Entry 5XYU (electron microscopy, 3.45 A resolution); this record covers chains A and H of the 20 polymer chains in the assembly.

== Chain A ==
Molecule: 16S RNA
From: Mycobacterium smegmatis (strain ATCC 700084 / mc(2)155)
Sequence (1528 nucleotides; numbered 1 to 1528; the number before each row is that of its first residue):
     1 UUUUUGUUUGGAGAGUUUGAUCCUGGCUCAGGACGAACGCUGGCGGCGUG
    51 CUUAACACAUGCAAGUCGAACGGAAAGGCCCUUUCGGGGGUACUCGAGUG
   101 GCGAACGGGUGAGUAACACGUGGGUGAUCUGCCCUGCACUUUGGGAUAAG
   151 CCUGGGAAACUGGGUCUAAUACCGAAUACACCCUGCUGGUCGCAUGGCCU
   201 GGUAGGGGAAAGCUUUUGCGGUGUGGGAUGGGCCCGCGGCCUAUCAGCUU
   251 GUUGGUGGGGUGAUGGCCUACCAAGGCGACGACGGGUAGCCGGCCUGAGA
   301 GGGUGACCGGCCACACUGGGACUGAGAUACGGCCCAGACUCCUACGGGAG
   351 GCAGCAGUGGGGAAUAUUGCACAAUGGGCGCAAGCCUGAUGCAGCGACGC
   401 CGCGUGAGGGAUGACGGCCUUCGGGUUGUAAACCUCUUUCAGCACAGACG
   451 AAGCGCAAGUGACGGUAUGUGCAGAAGAAGGACCGGCCAACUACGUGCCA
   501 GCAGCCGCGGUAAUACGUAGGGUCCGAGCGUUGUCCGGAAUUACUGGGCG
   551 UAAAGAGCUCGUAGGUGGUUUGUCGCGUUGUUCGUGAAAACUCACAGCUU
   601 AACUGUGGGCGUGCGGGCGAUACGGGCAGACUAGAGUACUGCAGGGGAGA
   651 CUGGAAUUCCUGGUGUAGCGGUGGAAUGCGCAGAUAUCAGGAGGAACACC
   701 GGUGGCGAAGGCGGGUCUCUGGGCAGUAACUGACGCUGAGGAGCGAAAGC
   751 GUGGGGAGCGAACAGGAUUAGAUACCCUGGUAGUCCACGCCGUAAACGGU
   801 GGGUACUAGGUGUGGGUUUCCUUCCUUGGGAUCCGUGCCGUAGCUAACGC
   851 AUUAAGUACCCCGCCUGGGGAGUACGGCCGCAAGGCUAAAACUCAAAGGA
   901 AUUGACGGGGGCCCGCACAAGCGGCGGAGCAUGUGGAUUAAUUCGAUGCA
   951 ACGCGAAGAACCUUACCUGGGUUUGACAUGCACAGGACGCCGGCAGAGAU
  1001 GUCGGUUCCCUUGUGGCCUGUGUGCAGGUGGUGCAUGGCUGUCGUCAGCU
  1051 CGUGUCGUGAGAUGUUGGGUUAAGUCCCGCAACGAGCGCAACCCUUGUCU
  1101 CAUGUUGCCAGCACGUUAUGGUGGGGACUCGUGAGAGACUGCCGGGGUCA
  1151 ACUCGGAGGAAGGUGGGGAUGACGUCAAGUCAUCAUGCCCCUUAUGUCCA
  1201 GGGCUUCACACAUGCUACAAUGGCCGGUACAAAGGGCUGCGAUGCCGUGA
  1251 GGUGGAGCGAAUCCUUUCAAAGCCGGUCUCAGUUCGGAUCGGGGUCUGCA
  1301 ACUCGACCCCGUGAAGUCGGAGUCGCUAGUAAUCGCAGAUCAGCAACGCU
  1351 GCGGUGAAUACGUUCCCGGGCCUUGUACACACCGCCCGUCACGUCAUGAA
  1401 AGUCGGUAACACCCGAAGCCGGUGGCCUAACCCUUGUGGAGGGAGCCGUC
  1451 GAAGGUGGGAUCGGCGAUUGGGACGAAGUCGUAACAAGGUAGCCGUACCG
  1501 GAAGGUGCGGCUGGAUCACCUCCUUUCU
Disordered / not traced: 1-8, 75-95, 161-163, 215-217, 420-426, 451-458, 494, 628, 820-827, 980-992, 1005-1024, 1066-1080, 1113-1123, 1144-1151, 1266-1268, 1434-1438, 1457, 1516-1528
Metal / ion sites: Mg2+ site 1 near U17 (its only coordinating residue here); Mg2+ site 2 near G25 (its only coordinating residue here); Mg2+ site 3 near A105 (its only coordinating residue here); Mg2+ site 4: A112, G113, G289; Mg2+ site 5: G299, G538; Mg2+ site 6 near A315 (its only coordinating residue here); Mg2+ site 7: C330, C352; Mg2+ site 8 near A540 (its only coordinating residue here); Mg2+ site 9: A552, A553, A554; Mg2+ site 10 near C558 (its only coordinating residue here); Mg2+ site 11 near A728 (its only coordinating residue here); Mg2+ site 12: A739, G740; 16 more Mg2+ sites not listed

== Chain H ==
Name: 30S ribosomal protein S8
From: Mycobacterium smegmatis (strain ATCC 700084 / mc(2)155)
UniProtKB: A0QSG3 (RS8_MYCS2); residue numbers follow UniProt; this construct covers 1-132
Amino-acid sequence (132 residues; numbered 1 to 132; the number before each row is that of its first residue):
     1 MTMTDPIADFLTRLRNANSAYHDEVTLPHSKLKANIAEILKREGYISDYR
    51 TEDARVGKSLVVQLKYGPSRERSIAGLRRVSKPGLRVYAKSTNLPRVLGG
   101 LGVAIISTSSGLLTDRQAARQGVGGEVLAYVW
Disordered / not traced: 1, 70-71

== How chain A and chain H interact ==
Contacting residue pairs - 64 pairs, chain A then chain H:
  U566(A) with Thr4(H), sugar contact; Pro83(H), phosphate contact
  G567(A) with Met3(H), sugar contact; Thr4(H), phosphate contact; Pro83(H), phosphate contact; Arg86(H), salt bridge to the phosphate
  G568(A) with Met3(H), sugar contact
  U569(A) with Pro6(H), phosphate contact; His29(H), phosphate contact; Ser30(H), phosphate contact
  U570(A) with Ser30(H), phosphate contact; Lys31(H), hydrogen bond to the phosphate
  U571(A) with Lys31(H), salt bridge to the phosphate
  G577(A) with Tyr88(H), hydrogen bond to the base
  U578(A) with Tyr88(H), sugar contact
  U579(A) with Tyr88(H), phosphate contact; Ala89(H), sugar contact; Lys90(H), salt bridge to the phosphate; Val123(H), sugar contact; Gly124(H), sugar contact
  G580(A) with Lys90(H), salt bridge to the phosphate; Ser91(H), hydrogen bond to the phosphate; Gly122(H), sugar contact
  A620(A) with Ser109(H), base contact
  U621(A) with Ser109(H), sugar contact
  A622(A) with Ser107(H), base contact; Thr108(H), hydrogen bond to the base; Ser109(H), base contact; Leu112(H), sugar contact
  C623(A) with Leu32(H), sugar contact; Ser107(H), sugar contact; Glu126(H), hydrogen bond to the sugar
  G624(A) with Arg86(H), sugar contact
  U632(A) with Val56(H), phosphate contact
  A633(A) with Val56(H), phosphate contact; Gly57(H), base contact
  G735(A) with Thr2(H), hydrogen bond to the base
  C736(A) with Thr2(H), sugar contact
  G803(A) with Thr2(H), hydrogen bond to the sugar
  U804(A) with Thr2(H), hydrogen bond to the sugar; Met3(H), hydrogen bond to the sugar
  A805(A) with Met3(H), sugar contact; Asp9(H), hydrogen bond to the sugar; Arg13(H), hydrogen bond to the sugar
  C806(A) with Arg13(H), sugar contact; Asn16(H), hydrogen bond to the base
  U807(A) with Asn16(H), sugar contact; Ala20(H), sugar contact; His22(H), hydrogen bond to the phosphate
  A808(A) with His22(H), salt bridge to the phosphate
  G856(A) with Asn16(H), hydrogen bond to the base
  U857(A) with Arg15(H), hydrogen bond to the sugar; Asn16(H), hydrogen bond to the base
  A858(A) with Ala8(H), sugar contact; Thr12(H), sugar contact; Arg15(H), hydrogen bond to the phosphate
  C859(A) with Thr4(H), hydrogen bond to the sugar; Asp5(H), hydrogen bond to the sugar; Lys82(H), phosphate contact; Pro83(H), sugar contact
  C860(A) with Thr4(H), sugar contact; Lys82(H), phosphate contact; Pro83(H), phosphate contact; Gly84(H), hydrogen bond to the phosphate
Other interface residues (no listed pair), chain A (33 interface residues in all): G634, A842, C861
Other interface residues (no listed pair), chain H (40 interface residues in all): Ser19, Arg55, Arg79, Gly111, Gly125

== Overview ==
33 residues of chain A and 40 residues of chain H are in contact, with 20 hydrogen bonds and 5 salt bridges.
Among the polar pairs are G577(A)-Tyr88(H), A622(A)-Thr108(H) and G735(A)-Thr2(H). A112(A), G113(A) and
G289(A) form the Mg2+ site 4.
Chain A is 16S RNA and chain H is 30S ribosomal protein S8, both from Mycobacterium smegmatis (strain ATCC
700084 / mc(2)155); the structure, Small subunit of Mycobacterium smegmatis ribosome, was determined by
electron microscopy (same publication as 5XYM).
